4BJI - chain A; structure by X-ray diffraction, 1.45 A resolution.

# Chain A
Protein: Transcription factor tau subunit SFC1
Organism: Schizosaccharomyces pombe
Notes: fragment: dna-binding domain, residues 186-396
UniProtKB: O14229 (SFC1_SCHPO); numbering as in UniProt (aligned over 186-396)
Amino-acid sequence (215 residues; numbered 182 to 396; the number before each row is that of its first residue):
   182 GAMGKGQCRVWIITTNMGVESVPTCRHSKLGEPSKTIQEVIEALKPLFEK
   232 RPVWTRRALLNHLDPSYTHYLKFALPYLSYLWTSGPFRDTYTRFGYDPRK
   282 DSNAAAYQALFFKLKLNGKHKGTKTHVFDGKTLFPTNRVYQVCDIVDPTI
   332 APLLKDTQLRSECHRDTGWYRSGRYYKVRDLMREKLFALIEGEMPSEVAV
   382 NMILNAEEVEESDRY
Not modelled in the structure: 182-189, 297-302, 391-396
Differences from the reference sequence: expression tag (182-185)
Modified positions: Mse-184 (selenomethionine); Mse-198, Mse-363, Mse-375, Mse-383 (selenomethionine; parent Met)
What the authors report for this chain:
  - mutagenesis - R237A/R238A: decreased binding to dsDNA
  - mutagenesis - R237A/R238A, R269A/K294A: decreased binding to ssDNA

# Overview
The paper reports that R237A/R238A and R269A/K294A reduce binding to ssDNA; R237A/R238A reduce binding to
dsDNA.
Chain A is Transcription factor tau subunit SFC1 (Schizosaccharomyces pombe); the structure, Sfc1-DBD, was
determined by X-ray diffraction, deposited together with 4BJJ.
